PDB entry 9GNZ | electron microscopy, 3.70 A resolution | chains C and S of the 22 polymer chains in the assembly

Chain C:
Protein: Flagellin
From: Salmonella enterica
Reference sequence: Q6V2T3 (Q6V2T3_SALER); residues 1-495 here = UniProt positions 1-495
Chain sequence (495 residues; numbered 1 to 495; the number before each row is that of its first residue):
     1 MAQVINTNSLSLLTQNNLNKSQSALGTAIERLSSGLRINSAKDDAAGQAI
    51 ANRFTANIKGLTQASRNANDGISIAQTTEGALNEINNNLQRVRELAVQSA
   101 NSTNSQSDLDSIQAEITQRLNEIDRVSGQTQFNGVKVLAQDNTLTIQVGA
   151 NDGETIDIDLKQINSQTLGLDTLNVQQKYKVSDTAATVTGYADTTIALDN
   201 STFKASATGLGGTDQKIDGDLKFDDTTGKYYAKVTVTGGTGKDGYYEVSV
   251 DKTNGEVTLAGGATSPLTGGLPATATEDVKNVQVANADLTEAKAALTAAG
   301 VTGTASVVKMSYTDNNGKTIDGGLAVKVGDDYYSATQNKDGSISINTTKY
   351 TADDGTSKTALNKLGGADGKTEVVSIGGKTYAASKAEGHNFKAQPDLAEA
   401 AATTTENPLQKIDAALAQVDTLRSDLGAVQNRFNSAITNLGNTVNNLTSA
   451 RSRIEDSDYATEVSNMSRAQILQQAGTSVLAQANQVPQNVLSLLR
Disordered / not traced: 1-3

Chain S:
Protein: Flagellar hook-associated protein 2
From: Salmonella enterica
Reference sequence: A0A663DCQ9 (A0A663DCQ9_SALER); residues 1-467 here = UniProt positions 1-467
Chain sequence (467 residues; numbered 1 to 467; the number before each row is that of its first residue):
     1 MASISSLGVGSNLPLDQLLTDLTKNEKGRLTPITKQQSANSAKLTAYGTL
    51 KSALEKFQTANTALNKADLFKSTVASSTTEDLKVSTTAGAAAGTYKINVT
   101 QLAAAQSLATKTTFATTKEQLGDTSVTSRTIKIEQPGRKEPLEIKLDKGD
   151 TSMEAIRDAINDADSGIAASIVKVKENEFQLVLTANSGTDNTMKITVEGD
   201 TKLNDLLAYDSTTNTGNMQELVKAENAKLNVNGIDIERQSNTVTDAPQGI
   251 TLTLTKKVTDATVTVTKDDTKAKEAIKSWVDAYNSLVDTFSSLTKYTAVE
   301 PGEEASDKNGALLGDSVVRTIQTGIRAQFANSGSNSAFKTMAEIGITQDG
   351 TSGKLKIDDDKLTKVLKDNTAAARELLVGDGKETGITTKIATEVKSYLAD
   401 DGIIDNAQDNVNATLKSLTKQYLSVSNSIDETVARYKAQFTQLDTMMSKL
   451 NNTSSYLTQQFTAMNKS

How chain C and chain S interact:
Residue-residue contacts (49):
  S65(C) with E304(S)
  R66(C) with G302(S)
  A68(C) with E304(S)
  N69(C) with G302(S); E303(S); E304(S), hydrogen bond (side chain-backbone)
  D70(C) with P301(S); G302(S), hydrogen bond (side chain-backbone)
  I72(C) with E304(S)
  S73(C) with Y296(S); V299(S); E303(S)
  Q76(C) with Y296(S)
  T77(C) with Y296(S), hydrogen bond
  E84(C) with G350(S)
  N87(C) with Q322(S); R326(S), hydrogen bond; G350(S); T351(S)
  N88(C) with G350(S), hydrogen bond (backbone-backbone); T351(S)
  Q90(C) with R326(S)
  R91(C) with T347(S); Q348(S), hydrogen bond (side chain-backbone); D349(S); G350(S)
  E94(C) with Q348(S), hydrogen bond (side chain-backbone)
  V97(C) with T340(S)
  Q98(C) with T340(S), hydrogen bond; A342(S); E343(S), hydrogen bond (side chain-backbone)
  N101(C) with E343(S), hydrogen bond
  R119(C) with T351(S)
  N133(C) with P301(S)
  Q430(C) with G314(S)
  I437(C) with E304(S)
  T438(C) with Q36(S)
  N445(C) with P32(S)
  A460(C) with L443(S), hydrophobic; M447(S)
  V463(C) with M447(S), hydrophobic
  S464(C) with M447(S)
  R468(C) with L450(S)
  I471(C) with T458(S); F461(S), hydrophobic
  Q474(C) with T458(S); F461(S); T462(S)
  S478(C) with N465(S), hydrogen bond
Also at the interface, not in a pair above, chain C (41 interface residues in all): N86, F132, R423, S424, G427, N431, N442, D458, Y459, S467
Also at the interface, not in a pair above, chain S (33 interface residues in all): A305, R319, K339, S352, K356, N451, S454

Summary:
The interface between chain C and chain S involves 41 residues on one side and 33 on the other; the contacts
include 11 hydrogen bonds. Among the polar pairs are N69(C)-E304(S), D70(C)-G302(S) and T77(C)-Y296(S).
Chain C is Flagellin and chain S is Flagellar hook-associated protein 2, both from Salmonella enterica; the
structure, Salmonella cap-filament complex, was determined by electron microscopy, deposited together with
9GO6 and 9GSX.
